8RNE - chains A and P of the 3 polymer chains in the assembly; structure by X-ray diffraction, 1.71 A resolution.

== Chain A ==
Molecule: HLA class I histocompatibility antigen, E alpha chain variant
From: Homo sapiens
Reference sequence: Q59EE1 (Q59EE1_HUMAN); residues 1-274 here correspond to UniProt positions 19-292 (UniProt number = residue number + 18)
Amino-acid sequence (274 residues; each row starts with the number of its first residue):
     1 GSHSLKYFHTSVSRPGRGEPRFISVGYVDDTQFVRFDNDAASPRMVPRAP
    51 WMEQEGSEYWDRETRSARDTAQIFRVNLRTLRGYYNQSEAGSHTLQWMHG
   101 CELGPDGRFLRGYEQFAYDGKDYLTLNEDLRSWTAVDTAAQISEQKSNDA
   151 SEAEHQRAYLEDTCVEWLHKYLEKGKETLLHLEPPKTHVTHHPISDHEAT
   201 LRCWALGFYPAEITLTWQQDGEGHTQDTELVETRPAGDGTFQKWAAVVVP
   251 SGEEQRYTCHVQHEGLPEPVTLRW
Disulfides: Cys101-Cys164, Cys203-Cys259

== Chain P ==
Molecule: Non-structural protein 7
Reference sequence: P0DTD1 (R1AB_SARS2); residues 1-9 here correspond to UniProt positions 5556-5564 (UniProt number = residue number + 5555)
Amino-acid sequence (9 residues; each row starts with the number of its first residue):
     1 VMPLSAPTL

== How chain A and chain P interact ==
Pairs across the interface - 42 pairs, chain A then chain P:
  Leu5(A) with Val1(P)
  Tyr7(A) with Val1(P), hydrogen bond (side chain-backbone); Met2(P)
  His9(A) with Met2(P)
  Met45(A) with Met2(P), hydrophobic
  Tyr59(A) with Val1(P), hydrophobic
  Arg62(A) with Val1(P)
  Glu63(A) with Val1(P); Met2(P), hydrogen bond (side chain-backbone)
  Ser66(A) with Met2(P); Leu4(P)
  Ala67(A) with Met2(P)
  Thr70(A) with Met2(P); Ala6(P)
  Ile73(A) with Ala6(P); Pro7(P)
  Asn77(A) with Pro7(P), hydrogen bond (side chain-backbone); Thr8(P); Leu9(P), hydrogen bond (side chain-backbone)
  Thr80(A) with Leu9(P)
  Tyr84(A) with Leu9(P), hydrogen bond (side chain-backbone)
  Leu95(A) with Leu9(P), hydrophobic
  Trp97(A) with Pro3(P), hydrophobic; Ser5(P); Pro7(P)
  His99(A) with Pro3(P)
  Glu114(A) with Pro7(P)
  Phe116(A) with Pro7(P), hydrophobic
  Ser143(A) with Leu9(P), hydrogen bond (side chain-backbone)
  Lys146(A) with Leu9(P), hydrogen bond (side chain-backbone)
  Glu152(A) with Ser5(P), hydrogen bond; Pro7(P)
  His155(A) with Ser5(P), hydrogen bond
  Gln156(A) with Pro3(P); Ser5(P), hydrogen bond (side chain-backbone); Pro7(P)
  Tyr159(A) with Val1(P), hydrogen bond (side chain-backbone); Met2(P); Pro3(P)
  Thr163(A) with Val1(P)
  Trp167(A) with Val1(P)
  Tyr171(A) with Val1(P), hydrogen bond (side chain-backbone)
Other interface residues (no listed pair), chain A (31 interface residues in all): Leu81, Tyr123, Leu124

== Summary ==
31 residues of chain A and 9 residues of chain P are in contact; the contacts include 12 hydrogen bonds. Polar
pairs include Tyr7(A)-Val1(P), Glu63(A)-Met2(P) and Asn77(A)-Pro7(P).
Here chain A is HLA class I histocompatibility antigen, E alpha chain variant (Homo sapiens) and chain P is
Non-structural protein 7. Entry 8RNE (HLA-E*01:03 in complex with SARS-CoV-2 Nsp13 peptide, VMPLSAPTL) was
determined by X-ray diffraction (same publication as 8RNF).
